Entry 8UTN (electron microscopy, 3.10 A resolution); this record covers chains N and I of the 7 polymer chains in the assembly.

== Chain N ==
Molecule: Kinesin-like protein KIF1A
Source organism: Homo sapiens
UniProtKB: Q12756 (KIF1A_HUMAN); residues 1-393 here = UniProt positions 1-393
Chain sequence (438 residues; numbered 1 to 438; the number before each row is that of its first residue):
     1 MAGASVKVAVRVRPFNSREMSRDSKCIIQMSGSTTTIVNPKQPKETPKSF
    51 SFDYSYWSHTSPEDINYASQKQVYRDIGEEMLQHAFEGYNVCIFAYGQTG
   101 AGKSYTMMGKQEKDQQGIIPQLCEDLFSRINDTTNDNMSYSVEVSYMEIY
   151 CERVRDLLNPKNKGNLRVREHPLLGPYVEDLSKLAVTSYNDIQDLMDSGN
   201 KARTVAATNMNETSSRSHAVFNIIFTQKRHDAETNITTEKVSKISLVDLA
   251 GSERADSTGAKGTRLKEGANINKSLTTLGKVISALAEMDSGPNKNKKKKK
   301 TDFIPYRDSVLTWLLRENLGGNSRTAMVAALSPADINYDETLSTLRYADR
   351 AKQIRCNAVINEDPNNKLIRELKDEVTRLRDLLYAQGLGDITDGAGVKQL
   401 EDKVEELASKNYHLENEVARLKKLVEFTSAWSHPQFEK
Unresolved in the structure: 1, 390-438
Sequence notes: linker (394-425); expression tag (426-438)
Residues lining bound ligands: AMP-PNP (ANP; phosphoaminophosphonic acid-adenylate ester): Arg11, Val12, Arg13, Pro14, Ser58, Tyr67, Gln70, Gly97, Gln98, Thr99, Gly100, Ala101, Gly102, Lys103, Ser104, Tyr105, Lys110, Gln115

== Chain I ==
Molecule: Tubulin beta-2B chain
Source organism: Sus scrofa
UniProtKB: A0A287AGU7 (A0A287AGU7_PIG); residue numbers follow UniProt; this construct covers 1-445
Chain sequence (445 residues; row label = number of the first residue in the row):
     1 MREIVHIQAGQCGNQIGAKFWEVISDEHGIDPTGSYHGDSDLQLERINVY
    51 YNEATGNKYVPRAILVDLEPGTMDSVRSGPFGQIFRPDNFVFGQSGAGNN
   101 WAKGHYTEGAELVDSVLDVVRKESESCDCLQGFQLTHSLGGGTGSGMGTL
   151 LISKIREEYPDRIMNTFSVMPSPKVSDTVVEPYNATLSVHQLVENTDETY
   201 CIDNEALYDICFRTLKLTTPTYGDLNHLVSATMSGVTTCLRFPGQLNADL
   251 RKLAVNMVPFPRLHFFMPGFAPLTSRGSQQYRALTVPELTQQMFDSKNMM
   301 AACDPRHGRYLTVAAIFRGRMSMKEVDEQMLNVQNKNSSYFVEWIPNNVK
   351 TAVCDIPPRGLKMSATFIGNSTAIQELFKRISEQFTAMFRRKAFLHWYTG
   401 EGMDEMEFTEAESNMNDLVSEYQQYQDATADEQGEFEEEEGEDEA
Unresolved in the structure: 434-445
Residues lining bound ligands:
  - GDP (guanosine-5'-diphosphate): Gly10, Gln11, Cys12, Gln15, Ile16, Asn99, Ser138, Gly141, Gly142, Thr143, Gly144, Asp177, Glu181, Asn204, Tyr222, Leu225, Asn226
  - GTP (guanosine-5'-triphosphate): Gln245, Leu246, Lys252
  - taxol (TA1): Glu22, Val23, Asp26, Glu27, Leu215, Leu217, Asp224, His227, Leu228, Ala231, Ser234, Phe270, Pro272, Leu273, Thr274, Arg276, Gln279, Arg318, Pro358, Arg359, Gly360, Leu361

== How chain N and chain I interact ==
Pairs across the interface (18; chain N residue first):
  Arg169(N) - Asp404(I)  salt bridge
  Arg169(N) - Met406(I)
  Arg169(N) - Glu410(I)  salt bridge
  Glu170(N) - Met406(I)
  Glu170(N) - Ser413(I)
  His171(N) - Met406(I)
  Tyr177(N) - Met406(I)
  Lys280(N) - Phe260(I)
  Asn295(N) - Gln433(I)  hydrogen bond
  Lys297(N) - Gln433(I)
  Lys299(N) - Gln433(I)  hydrogen bond (side chain-backbone)
  Phe303(N) - Ser420(I)
  Phe303(N) - Glu421(I)
  Arg307(N) - Arg262(I)
  Arg307(N) - Asn414(I)
  Arg307(N) - Asp417(I)  salt bridge
  Asp308(N) - Pro261(I)
  Asp308(N) - Arg262(I)
Also at the interface, not in a pair above, chain N (16 interface residues in all): Arg153, Asn165, Arg167, Pro172, Lys266
Also at the interface, not in a pair above, chain I (16 interface residues in all): Glu157, Pro160, Glu407, Thr409

== Overview ==
The chain N/chain I interface involves 16 residues from each chain, with 2 hydrogen bonds and 3 salt bridges.
Polar contacts include Arg169(N)-Asp404(I), Arg169(N)-Glu410(I) and Arg307(N)-Asp417(I). Ligands of chain N:
AMP-PNP. Ligands of chain I: GTP, GDP and taxol.
Chain N is Kinesin-like protein KIF1A (Homo sapiens) and chain I is Tubulin beta-2B chain (Sus scrofa); the
structure, KIF1A[1-393] AMP-PNP bound two-heads-bound state in complex with a microtubule (class T23L1), was
determined by electron microscopy together with 8UTO, 8UTP, 8UTQ, 8UTR, 8UTS, 8UTT and 4 further entries from
the same study.
